5NSR - chains A and B of the 8 polymer chains in the assembly; structure by electron microscopy, 3.80 A resolution.

# Chain A (and B)
Protein: DNA-directed RNA polymerase subunit alpha
Organism: Escherichia coli K-12
Notes: EC 2.7.7.6; chain B of this document is another copy of the same molecule, construct and numbering; everything in this record applies to it too
Reference sequence: P0A7Z4 (RPOA_ECOLI); residue numbers follow UniProt; this construct covers 1-329
Chain sequence (329 residues; row label = number of the first residue in the row):
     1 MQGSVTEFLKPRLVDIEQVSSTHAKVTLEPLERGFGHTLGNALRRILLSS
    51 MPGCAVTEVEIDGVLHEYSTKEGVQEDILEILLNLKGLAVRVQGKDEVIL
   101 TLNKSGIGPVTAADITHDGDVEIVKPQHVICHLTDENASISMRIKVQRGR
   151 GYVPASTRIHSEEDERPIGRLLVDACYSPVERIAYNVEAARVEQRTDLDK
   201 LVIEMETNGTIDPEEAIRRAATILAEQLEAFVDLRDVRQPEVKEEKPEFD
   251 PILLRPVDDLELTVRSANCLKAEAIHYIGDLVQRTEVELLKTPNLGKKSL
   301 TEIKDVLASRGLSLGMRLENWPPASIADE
Disordered / not traced: 1-4, 238-329 (chain B: 1-3, 160-171, 239-329)
Swiss-Prot annotation at these positions:
  - region: Glu162 to Glu165 (Required for interaction with Crp at class II promoters)
  - modified residue: Arg265 (ADP-ribosylarginine), Lys297 (N6-acetyllysine), Lys298 (N6-acetyllysine)
  - mutagenesis: Arg45 (R45C: In rpoA112; temperature-sensitive, blocks RNA polymerase assembly), Glu162 to Glu165 (5-fold decrease in CRP-class II promoter-dependent transcription), Glu165 (E165K: 5-fold decrease in CRP-class II promoter-dependent transcription), Arg191 (R191C: In rpoA101; temperature-sensitive)

# Interface between chain A and chain B
Contacting residue pairs (53; chain A residue first):
  Thr6(A) with Arg150(B), hydrogen bond (backbone-side chain)
  Glu7(A) with Arg150(B)
  Lys10(A) with Glu226(B), hydrogen bond (side chain-backbone); Gln227(B); Glu229(B), salt bridge
  Pro11(A) with Gln227(B); Ala230(B)
  Phe35(A) with Ile46(B), hydrophobic; Ile223(B), hydrophobic
  His37(A) with Arg45(B)
  Thr38(A) with Arg45(B); Ile46(B)
  Leu39(A) with Leu228(B), hydrophobic
  Ala42(A) with Thr38(B)
  Arg45(A) with Gly34(B); His37(B); Thr38(B), hydrogen bond
  Ile46(A) with Phe35(B), hydrophobic; Thr38(B)
  Ser49(A) with Arg33(B); Phe35(B)
  Ser50(A) with Phe8(B); Phe35(B)
  Arg150(A) with Val5(B); Glu7(B); Phe8(B)
  Arg218(A) with Leu234(B); Arg235(B)
  Ala221(A) with Val232(B)
  Thr222(A) with Val232(B); Arg235(B)
  Ile223(A) with Phe8(B), hydrophobic
  Leu224(A) with Leu224(B), hydrophobic; Leu228(B), hydrophobic
  Glu226(A) with Lys10(B)
  Gln227(A) with Pro11(B); Leu31(B); Phe35(B); Leu39(B)
  Leu228(A) with Leu224(B), hydrophobic; Ala225(B), hydrophobic
  Ala230(A) with Pro11(B)
  Phe231(A) with Leu28(B), hydrophobic; Leu39(B), hydrophobic; Leu43(B), hydrophobic; Arg218(B); Ala221(B), hydrophobic
  Leu234(A) with Leu13(B), hydrophobic; Glu214(B); Arg218(B)
  Arg235(A) with Leu13(B)
  Val237(A) with Glu214(B); Arg218(B)
Other interface residues (no listed pair), chain A (31 interface residues in all): Arg12, Ala225, Val232, Asp236
Other interface residues (no listed pair), chain B (37 interface residues in all): Leu9, Ile16, Leu201, Phe231, Asp236

# Overview
The interface between chain A and chain B involves 31 residues on one side and 37 on the other, with 3
hydrogen bonds and 1 salt bridge. Polar pairs include Lys10(A)-Glu229(B), Thr6(A)-Arg150(B) and
Lys10(A)-Glu226(B). UniProt lists 6 mutagenesis sites on chain A.
Both chains are DNA-directed RNA polymerase subunit alpha (Escherichia coli K-12). Entry 5NSR (Cryo-EM
structure of RNA polymerase-sigma54 holo enzyme with promoter DNA closed complex) was determined by electron
microscopy together with 5NSS from the same study.
